8E9Z - chains C and E of the 5 polymer chains in the assembly; structure by electron microscopy, 2.69 A resolution.

Chain C:
Molecule: Guanine nucleotide-binding protein G(I)/G(S)/G(T) subunit beta-1
Source organism: Homo sapiens
Reference sequence: P62873 (GBB1_HUMAN); residue numbers follow UniProt; this construct covers 2-340
Chain sequence (368 residues; row label = number of the first residue in the row):
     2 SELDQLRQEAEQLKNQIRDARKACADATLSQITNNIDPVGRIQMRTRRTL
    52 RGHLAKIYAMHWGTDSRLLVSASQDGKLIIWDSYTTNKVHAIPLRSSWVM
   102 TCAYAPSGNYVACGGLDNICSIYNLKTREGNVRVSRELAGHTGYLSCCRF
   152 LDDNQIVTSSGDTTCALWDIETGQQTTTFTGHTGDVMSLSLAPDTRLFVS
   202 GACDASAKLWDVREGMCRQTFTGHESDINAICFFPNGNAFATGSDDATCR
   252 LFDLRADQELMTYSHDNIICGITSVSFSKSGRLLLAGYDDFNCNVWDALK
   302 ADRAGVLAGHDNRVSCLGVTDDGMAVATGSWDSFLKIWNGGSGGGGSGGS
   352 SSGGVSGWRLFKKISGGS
Disordered / not traced: 341-369
Sequence notes: expression tag (341-369)
UniProt features mapped onto this chain:
  - modified residue: Ser2 (N-acetylserine), His266 (Phosphohistidine)
  - natural variant: Leu30 (L30F: In MRD42; uncertain significance), Arg52 (R52G: In MRD42), Gly64 (G64V: In MRD42), Asp76 (D76E: In MRD42; D76G: In MRD42), Gly77 (G77S: In MRD42), Lys78 (K78R: In MRD42), Ile80 (I80N: In MRD42; I80T: In MRD42), His91 (H91R: In MRD42; uncertain significance), Ala92 (A92T: In MRD42), Pro94 (P94S: In MRD42), Leu95 (L95P: In MRD42), Arg96 (R96L: In MRD42), 5 further natural variant entries in UniProt

Chain E:
Molecule: scFv16
Source organism: Mus musculus
Notes: antibody fragment or engineered binder
Chain sequence (251 residues; row label = number of the first residue in the row; note: 3 numbers in that range are skipped by the numbering (no residue carries them; nothing is unmodelled there); a row labelled like 120A-120O holds insertion residues (120A, then the next letters in order)):
     1 DVQLVESGGGLVQPGGSRKLSCSASGFAFSSFGMHWVRQAPEKGLEWVAY
    51 ISSGSGTIYYADTVKGRFTISRDDPKNTLFLQMTSLRSEDTAMYYCVRSI
   101 YYYGSSPFDFWGQGTTLTVS
120A-120O SGGGGSGGGGSGGGG
   124 SDIVMTQATSSVPVTPGESVSISCRSSKSLLHSNGNTYLYWFLQRPGQSP
   174 QLLIYRMSNLASGVPDRFSGSGSGTAFTLTISRLEAEDVGVYYCMQHLEY
   224 PLTFGAGTKLELKAAA
Disordered / not traced: 120A-120O, 237-239
Cystine bridges: Cys147-Cys217

Interface between chain C and chain E:
Contacting residue pairs - 12 pairs, chain C then chain E:
  Asp66(C) - Tyr103(E)
  Arg68(C) - Tyr103(E)
  Leu69(C) - Tyr103(E)  hydrophobic
  Val90(C) - Tyr102(E)  hydrophobic
  Arg129(C) - Val2(E)
  Arg129(C) - Phe110(E)
  Glu130(C) - Asp1(E)
  Glu130(C) - Gly26(E)
  Glu130(C) - Phe27(E)
  Glu130(C) - Ala28(E)  hydrogen bond (backbone-backbone)
  Gly131(C) - Ser31(E)
  Gly131(C) - Phe32(E)
Interface residues without a listed pair, chain C (9 interface residues in all): Asp83, His91
Interface residues without a listed pair, chain E (11 interface residues in all): Arg98

Overview:
9 residues of chain C and 11 residues of chain E are in contact; the contacts include 1 hydrogen bond. The
hydrogen-bonded pair Glu130(C)-Ala28(E) is a backbone contact.
Chain C is Guanine nucleotide-binding protein G(I)/G(S)/G(T) subunit beta-1 (Homo sapiens) and chain E is
scFv16 (Mus musculus); the structure, CryoEM structure of miniGq-coupled hM3R in complex with Iperoxo, was
determined by electron microscopy together with 8E9W, 8E9X, 8E9Y and 8EA0 from the same study.
